PDB entry 7AEN | X-ray diffraction, 1.60 A resolution | chain A

# Chain A
Molecule: Isoform 2 of Galectin-8
Organism: Homo sapiens
UniProt: O00214 (LEG8_HUMAN), isoform O00214-2; residues 7-156 here = UniProt positions 7-156
Sequence (150 residues; numbered 7 to 156; the number before each row is that of its first residue):
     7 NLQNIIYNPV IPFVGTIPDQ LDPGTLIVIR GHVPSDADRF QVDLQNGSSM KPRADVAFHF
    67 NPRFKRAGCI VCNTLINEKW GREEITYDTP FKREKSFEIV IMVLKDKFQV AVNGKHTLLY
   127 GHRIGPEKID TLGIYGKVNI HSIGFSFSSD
Small-molecule neighbours: R8B (methyl 3-O-((7-carboxy) quinolin-2-yl)-methyl)-beta-D-galactopyranoside): R45, Q47, R59, H65, N67, R69, V77, N79, W86, E89, Y141, G142

# Summary
Chain A binds compound R8B.
Chain A is Isoform 2 of Galectin-8 (Homo sapiens); the structure, Galectin-8 N-terminal carbohydrate
recognition domain in complex with methyl 3-O-((7-carboxy)quinolin-2-yl)-methoxy)-beta-D-galactopyranoside,
was determined by X-ray diffraction (same publication as 7P11 and 7P1M).
